5L6B - chains D and E of the 28 polymer chains in the assembly; structure by X-ray diffraction, 2.60 A resolution.

== Chain D ==
Name: Proteasome subunit alpha type-5
Source organism: Saccharomyces cerevisiae (strain ATCC 204508 / S288c)
Notes: EC 3.4.25.1
Reference sequence: P32379 (PSA5_YEAST); residues -7 to 252 here correspond to UniProt positions 1-260 (UniProt number = residue number + 8)
Sequence (260 residues; numbered -7 to 252; the number before each row is that of its first residue; numbers below 1 keep their minus sign (Met-7 is residue -7)):
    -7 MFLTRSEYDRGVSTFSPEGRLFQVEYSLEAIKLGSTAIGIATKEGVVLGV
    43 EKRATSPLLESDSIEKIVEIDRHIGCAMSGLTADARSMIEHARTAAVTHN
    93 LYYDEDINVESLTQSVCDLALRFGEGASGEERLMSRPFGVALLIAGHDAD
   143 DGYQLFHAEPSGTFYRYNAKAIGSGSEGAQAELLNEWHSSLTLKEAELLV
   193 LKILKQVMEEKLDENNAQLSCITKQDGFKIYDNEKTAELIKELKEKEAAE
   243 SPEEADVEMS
Not modelled in the structure: -7 to 0, 118-124, 243-252

== Chain E ==
Name: Proteasome subunit alpha type-6
Source organism: Saccharomyces cerevisiae (strain ATCC 204508 / S288c)
Notes: EC 3.4.25.1
Reference sequence: P40302 (PSA6_YEAST); residues 0-233 here correspond to UniProt positions 1-234 (UniProt number = residue number + 1)
Sequence (234 residues; each row starts with the number of its first residue; numbering starts at 0):
     0 MFRNNYDGDTVTFSPTGRLFQVEYALEAIKQGSVTVGLRSNTHAVLVALK
    50 RNADELSSYQKKIIKCDEHMGLSLAGLAPDARVLSNYLRQQCNYSSLVFN
   100 RKLAVERAGHLLCDKAQKNTQSYGGRPYGVGLLIIGYDKSGAHLLEFQPS
   150 GNVTELYGTAIGARSQGAKTYLERTLDTFIKIDGNPDELIKAGVEAISQS
   200 LRDESLTVDNLSIAIVGKDTPFTIYDGEAVAKYI
Not modelled in the structure: 0-2
Swiss-Prot annotation at these positions:
  - modified residue: Ser13 (Phosphoserine)
  - cross-link: Lys190 (Glycyl lysine isopeptide (Lys-Gly) (interchain with G-Cter in ubiquitin))

== Chain D / chain E interface ==
Pairs across the interface - 43 pairs, chain D then chain E:
  Ser5(D) - Arg125(E)
  Thr6(D) - Gly7(E)
  Thr6(D) - Gln20(E)
  Phe7(D) - Gln20(E)  hydrogen bond (backbone-side chain)
  Phe7(D) - Tyr23(E)
  Phe7(D) - Ala24(E)  hydrophobic
  Phe7(D) - Leu76(E)  hydrophobic
  Phe7(D) - Arg125(E)
  Phe7(D) - Pro126(E)
  Phe7(D) - Gly128(E)
  Ser8(D) - Tyr23(E)
  Pro9(D) - Tyr23(E)  hydrophobic
  Pro9(D) - Glu26(E)
  Glu10(D) - Glu26(E)
  Glu10(D) - Gln30(E)
  Gly11(D) - Tyr23(E)
  Gly11(D) - Ala27(E)
  Leu13(D) - Arg125(E)
  Gln106(D) - Arg81(E)  hydrogen bond
  Asp110(D) - Arg81(E)  salt bridge
  Leu113(D) - Pro78(E)  hydrophobic
  Leu113(D) - Arg125(E)
  Ser153(D) - Pro78(E)
  Gly154(D) - Pro78(E)
  Thr155(D) - Gln59(E)
  Phe156(D) - Gln59(E)
  Tyr157(D) - Arg50(E)
  Tyr157(D) - Ala52(E)
  Tyr157(D) - Ser57(E)
  Tyr157(D) - Gln59(E)
  Arg158(D) - Ser56(E)
  Arg158(D) - Ser57(E)  hydrogen bond (backbone-backbone)
  Tyr159(D) - Ala52(E)
  Tyr159(D) - Asp53(E)
  Tyr159(D) - Leu55(E)
  Tyr159(D) - Ser56(E)
  Asn160(D) - Leu55(E)  hydrogen bond (backbone-backbone)
  Ala161(D) - Leu55(E)
  Gln172(D) - Asp53(E)  hydrogen bond
  Gln172(D) - Leu55(E)
  Leu176(D) - Glu54(E)
  Leu176(D) - Leu55(E)  hydrophobic
  Trp179(D) - Leu55(E)  hydrophobic
Also at the interface, not in a pair above, chain D (27 interface residues in all): Arg2, Gly3, Glu117, Leu175
Also at the interface, not in a pair above, chain E (25 interface residues in all): Asp6, Asn51, Asp79, Gly123

== Summary ==
The interface between chain D and chain E involves 27 residues on one side and 25 on the other; the contacts
include 5 hydrogen bonds and 1 salt bridge. Among the polar pairs are Asp110(D)-Arg81(E), Phe7(D)-Gln20(E) and
Gln106(D)-Arg81(E).
Here chain D is Proteasome subunit alpha type-5 and chain E is Proteasome subunit alpha type-6, both from
Saccharomyces cerevisiae (strain ATCC 204508 / S288c). Entry 5L6B (Yeast 20S proteasome with mouse beta5i
(1-138) and mouse beta6 (97-111; 118-133) in complex with ONX ...) was determined by X-ray diffraction
together with 5L52, 5L54, 5L55, 5L5A, 5L5B, 5L5D and 30 further entries from the same study.
